6VOA - chains G and F of the 9 polymer chains in the assembly; structure by electron microscopy, 4.00 A resolution.

[Chain G]
Protein: Bardet-Biedl syndrome 5 protein homolog
From: Bos taurus
UniProt: A6QLF9 (A6QLF9_BOVIN); numbering as in UniProt (aligned over 1-341)
Chain sequence (341 residues; row label = number of the first residue in the row):
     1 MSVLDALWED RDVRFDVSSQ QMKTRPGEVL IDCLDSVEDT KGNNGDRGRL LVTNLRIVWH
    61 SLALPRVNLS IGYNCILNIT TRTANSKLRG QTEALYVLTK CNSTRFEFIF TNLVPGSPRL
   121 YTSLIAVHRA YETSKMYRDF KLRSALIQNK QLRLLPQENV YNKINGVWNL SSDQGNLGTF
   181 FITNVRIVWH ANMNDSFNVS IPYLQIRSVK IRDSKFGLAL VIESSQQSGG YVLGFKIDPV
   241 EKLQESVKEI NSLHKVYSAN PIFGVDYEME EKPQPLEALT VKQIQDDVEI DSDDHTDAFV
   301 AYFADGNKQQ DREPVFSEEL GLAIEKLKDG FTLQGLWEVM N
Disordered / not traced: 1-5, 213-218, 268-295, 340-341

[Chain F]
Protein: Tetratricopeptide repeat domain 8
From: Bos taurus
UniProt: F1N4X0 (F1N4X0_BOVIN); numbering as in UniProt (aligned over 1-501)
Chain sequence (501 residues; each row starts with the number of its first residue):
     1 MEPLLLAWSY FRRRRFQLCA DLCTQMLEKS PCDQAAWILK ARALTEMVYV DEIDVDEEGI
    61 AEMILDENAI AQVPRPGTSL KLPGTNQTGG PSPAVRPVTQ AGRPITGFLR PSTQSGRPGT
   121 IEQAIKTPRT AYTARPIASS SGRFVRLGTA SMLTSPDGPF INLSRLNLAK YAQKPKLAKA
   181 LFEYIFHHEN DVKTALDLAA LSTEHSQYKD WWWKVQIGKC YYRLGLYREA EKQFKSALKQ
   241 QEMVDTFLYL AKVYISLDQP LTALNLFKQG LDKFPGEVTL LCGIARIYEE MNNISSATEY
   301 YKEVLKQDNT HVEAIACIGS NHFYTDQPEV ALRFYRRLLQ MGVYNCQLFN NLGLCCFYAQ
   361 QYDMTLTSFE RALSLAENEE EVADVWYNLG HVAVGTGDTN LAHQCFRLAL VSNNQHAEAY
   421 NNLAVLEMRR GHVEQAKALL QTASSLAPHM YEPHFNFATI SDKIGDLQRS YAAAKKSEAA
   481 FPDHVDTQHL IKQLEQHFAM L
Disordered / not traced: 82-89, 142-157, 500-501

[How chain G and chain F interact]
Residue-residue contacts (27):
  Lys41(G) - Arg371(F)
  Arg82(G) - Ser374(F)
  Arg82(G) - Leu375(F)  hydrogen bond (side chain-backbone)
  Arg82(G) - Glu377(F)  salt bridge
  Ala84(G) - Ser374(F)
  Ala84(G) - Ala376(F)
  Asn85(G) - Leu373(F)
  Asn85(G) - Ala376(F)  hydrogen bond (backbone-backbone)
  Ser86(G) - Asn378(F)
  Ser86(G) - Glu379(F)
  Lys87(G) - Glu379(F)  hydrogen bond (backbone-side chain)
  Leu88(G) - Glu379(F)  hydrogen bond (backbone-side chain)
  Leu88(G) - Val382(F)  hydrophobic
  Tyr96(G) - Tyr344(F)  hydrogen bond
  Tyr96(G) - Leu375(F)
  Ile109(G) - Arg371(F)
  Leu336(G) - Arg337(F)
  Trp337(G) - Asp308(F)
  Trp337(G) - Asn309(F)
  Trp337(G) - Thr310(F)
  Trp337(G) - Arg337(F)  hydrogen bond (backbone-side chain)
  Glu338(G) - Asn309(F)  hydrogen bond
  Glu338(G) - Arg337(F)
  Val339(G) - Asn309(F)
  Val339(G) - Arg333(F)
  Val339(G) - Phe334(F)  hydrophobic
  Val339(G) - Arg337(F)
Interface residues without a listed pair, chain G (14 interface residues in all): Thr40
Interface residues without a listed pair, chain F (17 interface residues in all): Ser412

[In short]
The interface between chain G and chain F involves 14 residues on one side and 17 on the other; the contacts
include 7 hydrogen bonds and 1 salt bridge. Among the polar pairs are Arg82(G)-Glu377(F), Arg82(G)-Leu375(F)
and Lys87(G)-Glu379(F).
Chain G is Bardet-Biedl syndrome 5 protein homolog and chain F is Tetratricopeptide repeat domain 8, both from
Bos taurus; the structure, Cryo-EM structure of the BBSome-ARL6 complex, was determined by electron
microscopy, deposited together with 6VNW.
